PDB entry 8G23 | X-ray diffraction, 2.71 A resolution | chains A and F of the 6 polymer chains in the assembly

Chain A:
Protein: Cyclic GMP-AMP synthase
Organism: Mus musculus
Notes: EC 2.7.7.86; fragment: catalytic domain, residues 147-507
UniProtKB: Q8C6L5 (CGAS_MOUSE); numbering as in UniProt (aligned over 147-507)
Chain sequence (364 residues; row label = number of the first residue in the row):
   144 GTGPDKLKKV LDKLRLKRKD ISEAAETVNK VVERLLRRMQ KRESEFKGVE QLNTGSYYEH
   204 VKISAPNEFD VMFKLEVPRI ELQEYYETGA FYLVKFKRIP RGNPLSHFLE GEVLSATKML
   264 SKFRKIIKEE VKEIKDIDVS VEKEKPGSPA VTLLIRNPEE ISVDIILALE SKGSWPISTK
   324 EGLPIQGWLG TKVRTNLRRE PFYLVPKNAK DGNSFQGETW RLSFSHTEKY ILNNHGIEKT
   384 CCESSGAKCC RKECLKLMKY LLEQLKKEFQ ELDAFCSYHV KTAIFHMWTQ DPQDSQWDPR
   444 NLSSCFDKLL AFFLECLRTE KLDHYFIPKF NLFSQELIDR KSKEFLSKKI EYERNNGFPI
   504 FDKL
Not modelled in the structure: 144-148, 239-244, 353-358, 507
Construct notes: expression tag (144-146)
Ion coordination: Mg2+: Glu211, Asp213 (together with ATP); Zn2+: His378, Cys384, Cys385, Cys392
Residues lining bound ligands: ATP (adenosine-5'-triphosphate): Gly198, Ser199, Glu202, Lys205, Glu211, Asp213, Asp307, Arg364, Ser368, Glu371, Lys402, Glu406, Ser420, Tyr421, Lys424, His467
Reported in the primary citation:
  - conformationally variable residues (side-chain flip): Arg364
  - mutagenesis - E211Q/D213N: abolished catalytic activity
  - specificity-determining residues: His467 (proposed by the authors, not directly observed)
  - mutagenesis - R364A (33-fold), H467A: decreased catalytic activity on ATP/GTP
  - mutagenesis - H467A (2-fold): increased catalytic activity on GTP/GTP
  - specificity-determining residues: Ile309, Arg364
  - mutagenesis - R364A (10-fold): decreased catalytic activity on GTP/GTP
  - mutagenesis - R364A (4-fold): increased catalytic activity on ATP/ATP

Chain F:
Molecule: Palindromic DNA18
Sequence (18 nucleotides; row label = number of the first residue in the row):
     1 ATCTGTACAT GTACAGAT

Chain A / chain F interface:
Residue-residue contacts - 12 pairs, chain A then chain F:
  Arg161(A) - DT4(F)  hydrogen bond to the base
  Arg161(A) - DG5(F)  hydrogen bond to the base
  Ser165(A) - DG5(F)  hydrogen bond to the phosphate
  Ser165(A) - DT6(F)  hydrogen bond to the phosphate
  Ala168(A) - DA7(F)  phosphate contact
  Asn172(A) - DA7(F)  hydrogen bond to the phosphate
  Asn196(A) - DC8(F)  hydrogen bond to the phosphate
  Tyr200(A) - DT6(F)  hydrogen bond to the phosphate
  Tyr200(A) - DA7(F)  hydrogen bond to the phosphate
  Tyr201(A) - DA7(F)  phosphate contact
  Tyr201(A) - DC8(F)  phosphate contact
  Lys372(A) - DC8(F)  salt bridge to the phosphate
Also at the interface, not in a pair above, chain A (9 interface residues in all): Ile164

Overview:
9 residues of chain A face 5 of chain F across their interface, with 8 hydrogen bonds and 1 salt bridge. Among
the polar pairs are Arg161(A)-DT4(F), Arg161(A)-DG5(F) and Ser165(A)-DG5(F). Ligands of chain A: ATP. The
paper reports that R364A and H467A of chain A reduce catalytic activity on ATP/GTP; specificity determinants
His467(A), Ile309(A) and Arg364(A).
Here chain A is Cyclic GMP-AMP synthase (Mus musculus) and chain F is Palindromic DNA18. Entry 8G23 (Structure
of Ternary Complex of cGAS with dsDNA and Bound pppIpA) was determined by X-ray diffraction together with
7UUX, 7UXW, 7UYQ, 7UYZ, 7UZR, 7V0W and 14 further entries from the same study.
